9B8V - chains D and E of the 10 polymer chains in the assembly; structure by electron microscopy, 4.00 A resolution.

== Chain D ==
Name: Cellulose biosynthesis protein BcsG
From: Escherichia coli
UniProt: P37659 (BCSG_ECOLI); residue numbers follow UniProt; this construct covers 1-559
Sequence (567 residues; row label = number of the first residue in the row):
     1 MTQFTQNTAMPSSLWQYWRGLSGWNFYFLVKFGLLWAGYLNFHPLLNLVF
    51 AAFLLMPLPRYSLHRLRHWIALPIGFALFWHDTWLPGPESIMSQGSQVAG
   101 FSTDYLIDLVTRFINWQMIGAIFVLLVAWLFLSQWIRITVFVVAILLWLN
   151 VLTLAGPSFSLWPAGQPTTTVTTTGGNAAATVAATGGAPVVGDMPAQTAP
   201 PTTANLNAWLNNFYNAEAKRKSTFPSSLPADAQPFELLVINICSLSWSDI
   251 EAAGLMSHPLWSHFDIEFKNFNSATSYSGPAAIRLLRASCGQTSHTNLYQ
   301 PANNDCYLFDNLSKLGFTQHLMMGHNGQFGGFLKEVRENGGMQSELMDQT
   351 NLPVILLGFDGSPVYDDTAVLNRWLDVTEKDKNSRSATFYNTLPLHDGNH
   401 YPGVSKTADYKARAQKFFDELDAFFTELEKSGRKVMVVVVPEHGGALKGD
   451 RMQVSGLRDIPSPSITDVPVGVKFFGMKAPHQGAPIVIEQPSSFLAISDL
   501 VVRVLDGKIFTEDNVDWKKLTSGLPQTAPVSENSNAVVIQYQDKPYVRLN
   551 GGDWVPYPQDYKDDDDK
Unresolved in the structure: 1-11, 156-567
Construct notes: expression tag (560-567)

== Chain E ==
Name: Cellulose synthase catalytic subunit [UDP-forming]
From: Escherichia coli
Notes: EC 2.4.1.12
UniProt: P37653 (BCSA_ECOLI); residue numbers follow UniProt; this construct covers 2-872
Sequence (887 residues; row label = number of the first residue in the row; numbering starts at 0):
     0 MGSILTRWLLIPPVNARLIGRYRDYRRHGASAFSATLGCFWMILAWIFIP
    50 LEHPRWQRIRAEHKNLYPHINASRPRPLDPVRYLIQTCWLLIGASRKETP
   100 KPRRRAFSGLQNIRGRYHQWMNELPERVSHKTQHLDEKKELGHLSAGARR
   150 LILGIIVTFSLILALICVTQPFNPLAQFIFLMLLWGVALIVRRMPGRFSA
   200 LMLIVLSLTVSCRYIWWRYTSTLNWDDPVSLVCGLILLFAETYAWIVLVL
   250 GYFQVVWPLNRQPVPLPKDMSLWPSVDIFVPTYNEDLNVVKNTIYASLGI
   300 DWPKDKLNIWILDDGGREEFRQFAQNVGVKYIARTTHEHAKAGNINNALK
   350 YAKGEFVSIFDCDHVPTRSFLQMTMGWFLKEKQLAMMQTPHHFFSPDPFE
   400 RNLGRFRKTPNEGTLFYGLVQDGNDMWDATFFCGSCAVIRRKPLDEIGGI
   450 AVETVTEDAHTSLRLHRRGYTSAYMRIPQAAGLATESLSAHIGQRIRWAR
   500 GMVQIFRLDNPLTGKGLKFAQRLCYVNAMFHFLSGIPRLIFLTAPLAFLL
   550 LHAYIIYAPALMIALFVLPHMIHASLTNSKIQGKYRHSFWSEIYETVLAW
   600 YIAPPTLVALINPHKGKFNVTAKGGLVEEEYVDWVISRPYIFLVLLNLVG
   650 VAVGIWRYFYGPPTEMLTVVVSMVWVFYNLIVLGGAVAVSVESKQVRRSH
   700 RVEMTMPAAIAREDGHLFSCTVQDFSDGGLGIKINGQAQILEGQKVNLLL
   750 KRGQQEYVFPTQVARVMGNEVGLKLMPLTTQQHIDFVQCTFARADTWALW
   800 QDSYPEDKPLESLLDILKLGFRGYRHLAEFAPSSVKGIFRVLTSLVSWVV
   850 SFIPRRPERSETAQPSDQALAQQHHHHHHLEHHHHHH
Unresolved in the structure: 96-107, 857-886
Construct notes: initiating methionine (0); cloning artifact (1); expression tag (873-886)
Curated features (UniProtKB/Swiss-Prot):
  - active site: D313, D457
  - binding site (substrate): D360, D362
From the paper describing this entry:
  - contacts within the chain: R81-S850 (hydrogen bond), Q85-R854

== Interface between chain D and chain E ==
Contacting residue pairs (13; chain D residue first):
  W15(D) - R54(E)
  L130(D) - L109(E)  hydrophobic
  Q134(D) - S94(E)
  W135(D) - I91(E)
  W135(D) - G92(E)
  W135(D) - A93(E)  hydrogen bond (backbone-backbone)
  W135(D) - S94(E)
  W135(D) - R95(E)
  I136(D) - I91(E)  hydrophobic
  I136(D) - G92(E)
  R137(D) - L90(E)
  R137(D) - I91(E)
  F141(D) - I91(E)  hydrophobic
Interface residues without a listed pair, chain D (9 interface residues in all): Q16, V140
Interface residues without a listed pair, chain E (9 interface residues in all): R57
The authors on this interface:
  - interface residues, chain E: G92(E)

== In short ==
The chain D/chain E interface involves 9 residues from each chain, with 1 hydrogen bond. The hydrogen-bonded
pair W135(D)-A93(E) is a backbone contact. UniProt lists active-site residues D313(E) and D457(E) and
substrate-binding residues D360(E) and D362(E) on chain E. From the paper: the interface residue G92(E);
contacts within the chain involving R81(E), S850(E) and Q85(E) among others.
Here chain D is Cellulose biosynthesis protein BcsG and chain E is Cellulose synthase catalytic subunit
[UDP-forming], both from Escherichia coli. Entry 9B8V (AlphaFold2 informed cryo-EM model of the E. coli
cellulose synthase BcsAG3B6 complex) was determined by electron microscopy, deposited together with 9B87,
9B8A, 9B8H and 9B8I.
